PDB entry 6X38 | X-ray diffraction, 1.30 A resolution | chain A

== Chain A ==
Protein: Tyrosine-protein phosphatase Lar
Organism: Drosophila melanogaster
Notes: EC 3.1.3.48
UniProtKB: P16621 (LAR_DROME); numbering as in UniProt (aligned over 706-812)
Amino-acid sequence (111 residues; numbered 702 to 812; the number before each row is that of its first residue):
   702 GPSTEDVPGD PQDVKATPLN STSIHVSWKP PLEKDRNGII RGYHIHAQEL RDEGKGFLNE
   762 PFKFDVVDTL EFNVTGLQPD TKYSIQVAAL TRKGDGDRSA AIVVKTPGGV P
Not modelled in the structure: 702-707, 734-740, 752-754, 811-812
Construct notes: expression tag (702-705)
Curated features (UniProtKB/Swiss-Prot):
  - glycosylation (N-linked (GlcNAc...) asparagine): Asn721, Asn774
Ion coordination: Zn2+ site 1: His726, His745, Asp766, Glu772; Zn2+ site 2: His745, His747, Asp796
Reported in the primary citation:
  - Zn2+ coordination: His745, His747, Asp766, Asp796

== In short ==
His726, His745, Asp766 and Glu772 coordinate Zn2+ site 1. His745, His747 and Asp796 coordinate Zn2+ site 2.
From the paper: Zn2+ coordination by His745, His747 and Asp766 among others.
Chain A is Tyrosine-protein phosphatase Lar (Drosophila melanogaster); the structure, Crystal structure of the
FN5 domain of Drosophila Lar, was determined by X-ray diffraction together with 6X39 and 6X3A from the same
study.
